PDB entry 2IJJ | X-ray diffraction, 1.90 A resolution | chains A and B

Chain A (and B):
Name: Regulatory protein rop
Organism: Escherichia coli
Notes: chain B of this document is another copy of the same molecule, construct and numbering; everything in this record applies to it too
Reference sequence: P03051 (ROP_ECOLI); residue numbers follow UniProt; this construct covers 1-63
Chain sequence (63 residues; row label = number of the first residue in the row):
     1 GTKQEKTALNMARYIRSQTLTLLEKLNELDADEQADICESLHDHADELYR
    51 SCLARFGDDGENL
Disordered / not traced: 59-63 (chain B: 58-63)
Construct notes: engineered mutation G1 (Met in P03051), Y14 (Phe in P03051)

How chain A and chain B interact:
Contacting residue pairs (70; chain A residue first):
  Q4(A) - E28(B)  hydrogen bond
  Q4(A) - L29(B)
  E5(A) - L29(B)
  T7(A) - K25(B)
  A8(A) - L22(B)
  A8(A) - L29(B)  hydrophobic
  M11(A) - Q18(B)
  M11(A) - T21(B)
  M11(A) - L22(B)
  M11(A) - K25(B)
  A12(A) - L22(B)  hydrophobic
  Y14(A) - Y14(B)  hydrogen bond
  Y14(A) - Q18(B)
  I15(A) - Q18(B)
  I15(A) - T19(B)
  I15(A) - L22(B)  hydrophobic
  Q18(A) - M11(B)
  Q18(A) - Y14(B)
  Q18(A) - I15(B)
  Q18(A) - Q18(B)
  T19(A) - I15(B)
  T21(A) - M11(B)
  L22(A) - A8(B)
  L22(A) - M11(B)  hydrophobic
  L22(A) - A12(B)  hydrophobic
  L22(A) - I15(B)  hydrophobic
  L22(A) - L48(B)  hydrophobic
  K25(A) - M11(B)
  L26(A) - F56(B)  hydrophobic
  E28(A) - Q4(B)
  L29(A) - Q4(B)
  L29(A) - E5(B)
  L29(A) - A8(B)  hydrophobic
  A31(A) - R55(B)
  A31(A) - F56(B)  hydrophobic
  D32(A) - R55(B)
  E33(A) - R55(B)  salt bridge
  Q34(A) - L48(B)
  Q34(A) - S51(B)  hydrogen bond
  Q34(A) - C52(B)
  Q34(A) - R55(B)  hydrogen bond
  I37(A) - H44(B)
  I37(A) - E47(B)
  I37(A) - L48(B)  hydrophobic
  I37(A) - S51(B)
  C38(A) - L48(B)  hydrophobic
  S40(A) - H44(B)
  L41(A) - L41(B)
  L41(A) - H44(B)
  L41(A) - A45(B)
  L41(A) - L48(B)  hydrophobic
  H44(A) - I37(B)
  H44(A) - S40(B)  hydrogen bond
  H44(A) - L41(B)
  H44(A) - H44(B)  hydrogen bond
  A45(A) - L41(B)
  E47(A) - I37(B)
  L48(A) - L22(B)  hydrophobic
  L48(A) - Q34(B)
  L48(A) - C38(B)  hydrophobic
  L48(A) - L41(B)  hydrophobic
  S51(A) - Q34(B)  hydrogen bond
  S51(A) - I37(B)
  C52(A) - Q34(B)
  R55(A) - D30(B)
  R55(A) - A31(B)
  R55(A) - Q34(B)  hydrogen bond
  F56(A) - L26(B)  hydrophobic
  F56(A) - L29(B)  hydrophobic
  F56(A) - A31(B)  hydrophobic
Interface residues without a listed pair, chain A (33 interface residues in all): D30
Interface residues without a listed pair, chain B (32 interface residues in all): T2, D32

In short:
33 residues of chain A face 32 of chain B across their interface, with 8 hydrogen bonds and 1 salt bridge.
Among the polar pairs are E33(A)-R55(B), Q4(A)-E28(B) and Y14(A)-Y14(B).
Both chains are Regulatory protein rop (Escherichia coli). Entry 2IJJ (Crystal structure analysis of ColE1 ROM
mutant F14Y) was determined by X-ray diffraction together with 2IJH, 2IJI and 2IJK from the same study.
